Entry 4MH0 (X-ray diffraction, 2.40 A resolution); this record covers chains E and R.

[Chain E]
Name: Rap guanine nucleotide exchange factor 4
Source organism: Mus musculus
UniProtKB: Q9EQZ6 (RPGF4_MOUSE); residues 306-993 here correspond to UniProt positions 324-1011 (UniProt number = residue number + 18)
Sequence (694 residues; each row starts with the number of its first residue):
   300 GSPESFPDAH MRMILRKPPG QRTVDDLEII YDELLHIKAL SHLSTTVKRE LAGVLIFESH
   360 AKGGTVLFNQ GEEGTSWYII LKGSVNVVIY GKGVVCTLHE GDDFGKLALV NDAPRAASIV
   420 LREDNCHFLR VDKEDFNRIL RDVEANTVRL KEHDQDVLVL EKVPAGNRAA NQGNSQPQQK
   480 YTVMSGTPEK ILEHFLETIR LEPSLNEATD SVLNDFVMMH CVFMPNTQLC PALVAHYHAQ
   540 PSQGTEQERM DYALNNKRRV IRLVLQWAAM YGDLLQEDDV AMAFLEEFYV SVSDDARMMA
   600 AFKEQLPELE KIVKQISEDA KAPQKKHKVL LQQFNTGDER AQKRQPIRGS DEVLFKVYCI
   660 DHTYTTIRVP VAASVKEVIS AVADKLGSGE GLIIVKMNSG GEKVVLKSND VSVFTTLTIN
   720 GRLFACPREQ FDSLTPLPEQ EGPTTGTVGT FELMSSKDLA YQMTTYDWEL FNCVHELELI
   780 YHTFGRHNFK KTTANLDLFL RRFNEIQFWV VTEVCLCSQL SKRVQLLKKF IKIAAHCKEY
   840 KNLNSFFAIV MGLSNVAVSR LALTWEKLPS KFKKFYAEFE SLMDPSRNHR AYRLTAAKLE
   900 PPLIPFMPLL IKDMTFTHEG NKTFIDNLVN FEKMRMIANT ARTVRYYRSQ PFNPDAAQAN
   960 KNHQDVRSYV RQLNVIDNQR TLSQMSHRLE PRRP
Not modelled in the structure: 300-309, 463-477, 613-642, 953-961, 991-993
Differences from the reference sequence: expression tag (300-305)
Small-molecule neighbours:
  - HR4 ((2S,4aR,6R,7R,7aS)-6-{6-amino-8-[(4-fluorobenzyl)sulfanyl]-9H-purin-9-yl}-2-sulfanyltetrahydro-4H-furo[3,2-d][1,3,2]dioxaphosphinin-7-ol 2-oxide), molecule 1: G363, V365, N368, V387, I388, Y389, G390, K391, G392, S417, V419, S541, Q542
  - HR4, molecule 2: F367, V386, I388, V394, C395, T396, L397, D401, F403, G404, K405, L406, A407, L408, P413, R414, A415, A416, I418, R448, L449, K450, E451, V456, K489

[Chain R]
Name: Ras-related protein Rap-1b
Source organism: Homo sapiens
UniProtKB: P61224 (RAP1B_HUMAN); residues 1-167 here = UniProt positions 1-167
Sequence (167 residues; row label = number of the first residue in the row):
     1 MREYKLVVLG SGGVGKSALT VQFVQGIFVE KYDPTIEDSY RKQVEVDAQQ CMLEILDTAG
    61 TEQFTAMRDL YMKNGQGFAL VYSITAQSTF NDLQDLREQI LRVKDTDDVP MILVGNKCDL
   121 EDERVVGKEQ GQNLARQWNN CAFLESSAKS KINVNEIFYD LVRQINR
Not modelled in the structure: 1-2, 45-49, 135-141, 165-167

[Chain E / chain R interface]
Residue-residue contacts (64; chain E residue first):
  L799(E) with F64(R)
  N803(E) with Q63(R), hydrogen bond (side chain-backbone); F64(R)
  Q806(E) with A66(R)
  F807(E) with T65(R)
  M850(E) with A66(R); M67(R), hydrophobic; L70(R), hydrophobic
  V855(E) with R102(R); V103(R), hydrophobic
  E879(E) with K73(R), salt bridge
  M882(E) with L70(R)
  D883(E) with K5(R), salt bridge; N74(R)
  P884(E) with L56(R), hydrophobic; Y71(R), hydrophobic; N74(R)
  S885(E) with K5(R); E54(R)
  R886(E) with E37(R), salt bridge; R41(R); E54(R), hydrogen bond (backbone-side chain)
  N887(E) with P34(R), hydrogen bond (side chain-backbone); T35(R); I36(R), hydrogen bond (side chain-backbone); E37(R); S39(R); Y40(R); E54(R)
  H888(E) with Y71(R), hydrogen bond
  R889(E) with E37(R), salt bridge
  R892(E) with P34(R); T35(R), hydrogen bond (side chain-backbone)
  F905(E) with M67(R), hydrophobic
  P907(E) with T61(R); F64(R), hydrophobic; M67(R), hydrophobic
  I910(E) with G60(R)
  K911(E) with Y40(R); D57(R); T61(R); Y71(R), hydrogen bond
  D912(E) with P34(R); T35(R)
  T914(E) with G60(R)
  F915(E) with S17(R); T20(R); V21(R), hydrophobic; Y32(R); P34(R), hydrophobic; Y40(R); D57(R); A59(R)
  T916(E) with P34(R)
  E918(E) with S17(R)
  G919(E) with V21(R); Y32(R)
  N920(E) with K31(R); Y32(R), hydrogen bond (side chain-backbone)
  I924(E) with F28(R), hydrophobic
  E931(E) with K31(R)
  M935(E) with Y32(R); D33(R)
  R979(E) with D95(R), salt bridge
Also at the interface, not in a pair above, chain E (34 interface residues in all): H781, F802, K921
Also at the interface, not in a pair above, chain R (35 interface residues in all): I27, Q99

[Overview]
Chain E and chain R form an interface of 34 and 35 residues respectively, with 8 hydrogen bonds and 5 salt
bridges. Among the polar pairs are E879(E)-K73(R), D883(E)-K5(R) and R886(E)-E37(R). Ligands of chain E:
compound HR4.
Here chain E is Rap guanine nucleotide exchange factor 4 (Mus musculus) and chain R is Ras-related protein
Rap-1b (Homo sapiens). Entry 4MH0 (Selective activation of Epac1 and Epac2) was determined by X-ray
diffraction.
